Entry 8HXY (electron microscopy, 3.10 A resolution); this record covers chains C and I of the 15 polymer chains in the assembly.

[Chain C]
Name: Histone H2A
Source organism: Xenopus laevis
Reference sequence: Q6AZJ8 (Q6AZJ8_XENLA); residues 1-129 here correspond to UniProt positions 2-130 (UniProt number = residue number + 1)
Chain sequence (129 residues; numbered 1 to 129; the number before each row is that of its first residue):
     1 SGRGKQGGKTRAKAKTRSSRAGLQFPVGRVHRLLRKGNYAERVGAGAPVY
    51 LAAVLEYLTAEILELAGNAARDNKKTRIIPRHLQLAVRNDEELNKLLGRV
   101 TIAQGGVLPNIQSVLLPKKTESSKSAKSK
Unresolved in the structure: 1-10, 120-129

[Chain I]
Molecule: 352-nt DNA strand
Sequence (352 nucleotides; each row starts with the number of its first residue; numbers below 1 keep their minus sign (DG-8 is residue -8)):
    -8 GAATTCGATATCGAGAATCCCGGTGCCGAGGCCGCTCAATTGGTCGTAGA
    42 CAGCTCTAGCACCGCTTAAACGCACGTACGCGCTGTCCCCCGCGTTTTAA
    92 CCGCCAAGGGGATTACTCCCTAGTCTCCAGGCACGTGTCAGATATATACA
   142 TCCTGTGCATGTATTGAAAGTACTGCCAGTTCTAGACTGGAGAATCCCGG
   192 TGCCGAGGCCGCTCAATTGGTCGTAGACAGCTCTAGCACCGCTTAAACGC
   242 ACGTACGCGCTGTCCCCCGCGTTTTAACCGCCAAGGGGATTACTCCCTAG
   292 TCTCCAGGCACGTGTCAGATATATACATCCTGTGCATGTATTGAACAGCG
   342 AT
Unresolved in the structure: -8 to 163, 334-343

[How chain C and chain I interact]
Residue-residue contacts (18):
  Arg11(C) - DT294(I)  hydrogen bond to the base
  Arg11(C) - DC295(I)  hydrogen bond to the base
  Arg11(C) - DC296(I)  sugar contact
  Lys13(C) - DA297(I)  salt bridge to the phosphate
  Arg29(C) - DG299(I)  phosphate contact
  Arg29(C) - DC300(I)  salt bridge to the phosphate
  Arg42(C) - DT289(I)  hydrogen bond to the sugar
  Arg42(C) - DA290(I)  phosphate contact
  Val43(C) - DT289(I)  sugar contact
  Val43(C) - DA290(I)  hydrogen bond to the phosphate
  Gly44(C) - DT289(I)  phosphate contact
  Ala45(C) - DT289(I)  hydrogen bond to the phosphate
  Lys75(C) - DG309(I)  phosphate contact
  Lys75(C) - DA310(I)  salt bridge to the phosphate
  Thr76(C) - DA308(I)  hydrogen bond to the phosphate
  Thr76(C) - DG309(I)  hydrogen bond to the phosphate
  Arg77(C) - DA308(I)  hydrogen bond to the sugar
  Arg77(C) - DG309(I)  hydrogen bond to the phosphate
Other interface residues (no listed pair), chain C (14 interface residues in all): His31, Arg35, Lys74, Ile79

[Overview]
14 residues of chain C face 11 of chain I across their interface, with 9 hydrogen bonds and 3 salt bridges.
Among the polar pairs are Arg11(C)-DT294(I), Arg11(C)-DC295(I) and Arg42(C)-DT289(I).
Here chain C is Histone H2A (Xenopus laevis) and chain I is a 352-nt DNA strand. Entry 8HXY (Cryo-EM structure
of the histone deacetylase complex Rpd3S in complex with nucleosome) was determined by electron microscopy,
deposited together with 8HXX, 8HXZ, 8HY0 and 8JHO.
